PDB entry 7TFJ | electron microscopy, 3.30 A resolution | chains A and J of the 10 polymer chains in the assembly

[Chain A]
Protein: Replication factor C subunit 1
Organism: Saccharomyces cerevisiae
UniProtKB: P38630 (RFC1_YEAST); residue numbers follow UniProt; this construct covers 1-861
Sequence (861 residues; each row starts with the number of its first residue):
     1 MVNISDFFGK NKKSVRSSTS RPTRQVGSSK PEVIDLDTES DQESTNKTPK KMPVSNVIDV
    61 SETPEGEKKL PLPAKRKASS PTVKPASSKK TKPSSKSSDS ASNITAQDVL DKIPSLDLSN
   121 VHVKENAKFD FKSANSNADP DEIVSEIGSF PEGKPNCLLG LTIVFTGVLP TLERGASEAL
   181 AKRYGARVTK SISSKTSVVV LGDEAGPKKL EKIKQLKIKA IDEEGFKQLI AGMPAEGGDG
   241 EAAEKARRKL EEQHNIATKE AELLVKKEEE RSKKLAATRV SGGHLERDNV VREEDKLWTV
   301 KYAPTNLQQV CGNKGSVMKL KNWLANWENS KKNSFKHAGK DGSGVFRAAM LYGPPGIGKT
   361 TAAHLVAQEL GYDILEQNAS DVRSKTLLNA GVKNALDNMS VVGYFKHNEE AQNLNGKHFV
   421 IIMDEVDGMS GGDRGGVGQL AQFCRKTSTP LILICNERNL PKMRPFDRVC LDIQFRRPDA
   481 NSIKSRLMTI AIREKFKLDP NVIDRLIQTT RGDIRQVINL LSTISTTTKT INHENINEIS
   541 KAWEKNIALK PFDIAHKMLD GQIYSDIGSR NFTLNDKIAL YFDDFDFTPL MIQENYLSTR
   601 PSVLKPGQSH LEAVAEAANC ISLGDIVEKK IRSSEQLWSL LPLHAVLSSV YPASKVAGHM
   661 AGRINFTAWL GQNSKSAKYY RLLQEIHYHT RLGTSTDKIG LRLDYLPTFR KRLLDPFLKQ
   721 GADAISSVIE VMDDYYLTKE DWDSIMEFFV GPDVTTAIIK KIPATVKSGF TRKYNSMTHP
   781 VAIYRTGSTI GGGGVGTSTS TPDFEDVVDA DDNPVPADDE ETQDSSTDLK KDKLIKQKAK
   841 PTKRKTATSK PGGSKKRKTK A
Disordered / not traced: 1-291, 408-411, 692-861
UniProt features mapped onto this chain:
  - motif (Nuclear localization signal): Lys830 to Leu834, Lys855 to Lys860
  - binding site (ATP): Thr299, Cys311, Gly353 to Thr361, Asn456
  - modified residue: Thr38 (Phosphothreonine), Ser40 (Phosphoserine), Thr63 (Phosphothreonine)
  - mutagenesis: Asp427 (D427H: In cs mutant CDC44-2; causes cell cycle arrest), Gly436 (G436R: In cs mutant CDC44-3/4; causes cell cycle arrest), Gly512 (G512A: In cs mutant CDC44-9; no effect), Asp513 (D513N: In cs mutants CDC44-1/5/8 and CDC44-9; causes cell cycle arrest)
Bound ions: Mg2+: Thr360 (together with ATP-gamma-S)
Ligand contacts: ATP-gamma-S (AGS; phosphothiophosphoric acid-adenylate ester): Thr299, Val300, Tyr302, Ala303, Pro304, Gln309, Val310, Cys311, Pro355, Gly356, Ile357, Gly358, Lys359, Thr360, Thr361, Asn456, Arg486, Ile514, Arg515

[Chain J]
Molecule: Primer strand
Sequence (20 nucleotides; row label = number of the first residue in the row):
     1 GCAGACACTA CGAGTACATA

[Interface between chain A and chain J]
Pairs across the interface - 12 pairs, chain A then chain J:
  Ser430(A) with DT15(J), phosphate contact; DA16(J), hydrogen bond to the phosphate
  Gly431(A) with DT15(J), sugar contact
  Asp433(A) with DT15(J), phosphate contact
  Arg434(A) with DG14(J), salt bridge to the phosphate; DT15(J), salt bridge to the phosphate
  Phe582(A) with DA20(J), phosphate contact
  Gln636(A) with DA18(J), base contact
  Trp638(A) with DA18(J), stacking on the base; DT19(J), base contact
  Ser639(A) with DT19(J), base contact
  Pro642(A) with DT19(J), base contact
Other interface residues (no listed pair), chain A (11 interface residues in all): Phe585, Leu641

[Summary]
11 residues of chain A face 6 of chain J across their interface; the contacts include 1 hydrogen bond, 2 salt
bridges and 1 aromatic stacking contact. Polar contacts include Ser430(A)-DA16(J), Arg434(A)-DG14(J) and
Arg434(A)-DT15(J). Bound to chain A: ATP-gamma-S.
Chain A is Replication factor C subunit 1 (Saccharomyces cerevisiae) and chain J is Primer strand; the
structure, Atomic model of S. cerevisiae clamp-clamp loader complex PCNA-RFC bound to DNA with a closed clamp
..., was determined by electron microscopy, deposited together with 7TFH, 7TFI, 7TFK and 7TFL.
